Entry 8W2E (electron microscopy, 3.06 A resolution); this record covers chains E and F of the 6 polymer chains in the assembly.

[Chain E]
Protein: Fab B Heavy Chain
From: Homo sapiens
Notes: antibody fragment or engineered binder
Sequence (220 residues; numbered -1 to 218; the number before each row is that of its first residue; numbers below 1 keep their minus sign (Ala-1 is residue -1)):
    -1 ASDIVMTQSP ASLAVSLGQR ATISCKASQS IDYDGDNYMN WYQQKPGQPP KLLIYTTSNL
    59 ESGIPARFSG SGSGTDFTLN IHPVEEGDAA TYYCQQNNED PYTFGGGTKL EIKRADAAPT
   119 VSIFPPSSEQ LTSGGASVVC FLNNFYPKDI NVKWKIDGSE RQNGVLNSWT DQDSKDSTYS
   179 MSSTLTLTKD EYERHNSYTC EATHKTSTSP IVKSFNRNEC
Disordered / not traced: -1 to 0
Disulfides: Cys23-Cys92, Cys138-Cys198

[Chain F]
Protein: Fab B Light Chain
From: Homo sapiens
Notes: antibody fragment or engineered binder
Sequence (225 residues; each row starts with the number of its first residue):
     1 EVQLQQSGPE LVKPGASMKI SCKTSGYSFT GYTMNWVKQS HGKNLEWIGL INPYNGDTSY
    61 NQKFKGKATL TVDKSSSTAY MELLSLTSED SAVYYCEVIN TYWGQGTLVT VSAAKTTPPS
   121 VYPLAPGSAA QTNSMVTLGC LVKGYFPEPV TVTWNSGSLS SGVHTFPAVL QSDLYTLSSS
   181 VTVPSSTWPS ETVTCNVAHP ASSTKVDKKI VPRDCGSGSH HHHHH
Disordered / not traced: 128-132, 214-225
Disulfides: Cys22-Cys96, Cys140-Cys195

[Chain E / chain F interface]
Residue-residue contacts - 45 pairs, chain E then chain F:
  Tyr40(E) with Asn100(F); Trp103(F), hydrophobic
  Gln42(E) with Gln39(F), hydrogen bond; Lys43(F); Tyr95(F)
  Pro47(E) with Tyr95(F), hydrophobic; Trp103(F), hydrophobic; Gly104(F)
  Pro48(E) with Trp103(F), hydrogen bond (backbone-side chain)
  Leu50(E) with Asn100(F); Thr101(F)
  Tyr91(E) with Gln39(F); Lys43(F), hydrogen bond (side chain-backbone)
  Asn95(E) with Asn100(F)
  Asp98(E) with Trp47(F); Tyr60(F); Gln62(F)
  Pro99(E) with Gln62(F)
  Tyr100(E) with Trp47(F)
  Phe102(E) with Leu45(F), hydrophobic
  Gly104(E) with Lys43(F)
  Ser120(E) with Thr137(F), hydrogen bond
  Phe122(E) with Leu124(F), hydrophobic; Ala125(F); Thr137(F); Leu138(F), hydrophobic
  Pro123(E) with Ala125(F); Gly127(F); Arg213(F)
  Ser125(E) with Tyr122(F); Pro123(F)
  Gln128(E) with Tyr122(F)
  Phe139(E) with Phe166(F), hydrophobic; Ser178(F); Ser180(F)
  Asn141(E) with His164(F)
  Ser166(E) with Phe166(F); Pro167(F), hydrogen bond (side chain-backbone)
  Trp167(E) with Pro167(F)
  Thr168(E) with Phe166(F)
  Ser178(E) with His164(F), hydrogen bond; Phe166(F)
  Met179(E) with Phe166(F)
  Ser180(E) with Phe166(F)
  Cys218(E) with Arg213(F)
Other interface residues (no listed pair), chain E (41 interface residues in all): Asn38, Pro44, Gln46, Glu59, Thr89, Pro124, Glu127, Ser131, Ser135, Val137, Asn142, Leu164, Thr182, Thr184, Glu217
Other interface residues (no listed pair), chain F (35 interface residues in all): Val37, Glu46, Ser59, Asn61, Pro126, Gly139, Leu141, Lys143, Thr165, Gln171, Lys208

[Summary]
Chain E and chain F form an interface of 41 and 35 residues respectively; the contacts include 6 hydrogen
bonds. Polar pairs include Gln42(E)-Gln39(F), Pro48(E)-Trp103(F) and Tyr91(E)-Lys43(F).
Here chain E is Fab B Heavy Chain and chain F is Fab B Light Chain, both from Homo sapiens. Entry 8W2E
(SARS-CoV-2 M protein dimer in complex with JNJ-9676 and Fab-B) was determined by electron microscopy.
